4YQV - chain A; structure by X-ray diffraction, 2.06 A resolution.

Chain A:
Molecule: Glutathione S-transferase omega-1
From: Homo sapiens
Notes: EC 2.5.1.18, 1.8.5.1, 1.20.4.2
Reference sequence: P78417 (GSTO1_HUMAN); numbering as in UniProt (aligned over 1-241)
Amino-acid sequence (244 residues; each row starts with the number of its first residue; numbers below 1 keep their minus sign (Ser-2 is residue -2)):
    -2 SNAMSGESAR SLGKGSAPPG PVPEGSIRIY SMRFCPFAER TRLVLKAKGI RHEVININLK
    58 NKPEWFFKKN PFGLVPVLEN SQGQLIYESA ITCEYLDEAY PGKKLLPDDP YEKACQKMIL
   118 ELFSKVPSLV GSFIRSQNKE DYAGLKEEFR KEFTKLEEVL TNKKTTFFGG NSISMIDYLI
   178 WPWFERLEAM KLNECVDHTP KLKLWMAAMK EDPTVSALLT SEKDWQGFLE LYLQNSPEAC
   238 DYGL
Not modelled in the structure: -2 to 4
Differences from the reference sequence: expression tag (-2 to 0)
Curated features (UniProtKB/Swiss-Prot):
  - active site: Cys32 (Nucleophile)
  - binding site (glutathione): Lys59, Val72, Glu85, Ser86
  - modified residue: Ser2 (N-acetylserine), Lys57 (N6-acetyllysine), Ser129 (Phosphoserine), Lys143 (N6-acetyllysine), Lys148 (N6-acetyllysine), Lys152 (N6-acetyllysine)
Covalently attached groups: compound 4GG linked to Cys32
Small-molecule neighbours: 4GG (2-(ethylsulfanyl)-N-methyl-N-[(1-phenyl-1H-pyrazol-4-yl)methyl]acetamide): Met29, Phe31, Pro33, Phe34, Leu56, Val72, Val127, Ile131, Arg183, Met187, Trp222, Phe225
What the authors report for this chain:
  - binding site for 4GG: Met29, Cys32, Pro33, Leu56, Val127, Ile131, Arg183, Met187, Trp222, Phe225, Leu226
  - conformationally variable residues (side-chain flip): Trp222, Tyr229

Overview:
Compound 4GG is covalently linked to Cys32. From UniProt: active-site residue Cys32 and 4 glutathione-binding
residues. From the paper: a binding site for 4GG at Met29, Cys32 and Pro33 among others; conformational
variability at Trp222 and Tyr229.
Chain A is Glutathione S-transferase omega-1 (Homo sapiens); the structure, Glutathione S-transferase Omega 1
bound to covalent inhibitor C4-10, was determined by X-ray diffraction, deposited together with 4YQM and 4YQU.
